PDB entry 4HA3 | X-ray diffraction, 1.46 A resolution | chain A

== Chain A ==
Protein: Beta-galactosidase
Organism: Acidilobus saccharovorans
Notes: EC 3.2.1.23
Reference sequence: D9PZ08 (D9PZ08_ACIS3); residues 2-490 here = UniProt positions 2-490
Chain sequence (489 residues; numbered 2 to 490; the number before each row is that of its first residue):
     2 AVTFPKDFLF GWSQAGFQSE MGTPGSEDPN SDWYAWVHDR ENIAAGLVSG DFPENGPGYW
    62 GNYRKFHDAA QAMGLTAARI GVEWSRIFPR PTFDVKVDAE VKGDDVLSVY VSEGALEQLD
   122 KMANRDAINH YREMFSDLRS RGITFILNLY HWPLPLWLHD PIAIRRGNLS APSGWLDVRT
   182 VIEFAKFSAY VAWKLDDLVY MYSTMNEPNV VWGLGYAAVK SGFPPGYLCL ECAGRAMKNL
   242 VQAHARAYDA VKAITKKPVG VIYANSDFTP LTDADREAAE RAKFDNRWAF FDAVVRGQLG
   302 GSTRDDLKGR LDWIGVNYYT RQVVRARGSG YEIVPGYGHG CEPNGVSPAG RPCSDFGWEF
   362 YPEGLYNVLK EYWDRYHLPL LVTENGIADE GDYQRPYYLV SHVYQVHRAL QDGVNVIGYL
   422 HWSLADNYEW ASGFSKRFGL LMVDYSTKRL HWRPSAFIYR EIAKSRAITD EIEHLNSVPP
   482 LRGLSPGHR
Cystine bridges: C230-C233, C342-C354
Ion coordination: Mg2+ near D393 (its only coordinating residue here)

== Summary ==
Chain A is Beta-galactosidase (Acidilobus saccharovorans); the structure, Structure of beta-glycosidase from
Acidilobus saccharovorans in complex with Tris, was determined by X-ray diffraction, deposited together with
4HA4.
